8VUH - chains H and L of the 8 polymer chains in the assembly; structure by electron microscopy, 4.42 A resolution (low resolution: residue-level contacts below are approximate; hydrogen-bond / salt-bridge calls are withheld).

Chain H:
Name: 003-102 Heavy
From: Homo sapiens
Chain sequence (117 residues; each row starts with the number of its first residue):
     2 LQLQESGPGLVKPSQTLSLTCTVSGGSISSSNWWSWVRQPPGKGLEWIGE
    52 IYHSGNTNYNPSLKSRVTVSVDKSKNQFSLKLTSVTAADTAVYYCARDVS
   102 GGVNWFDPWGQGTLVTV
Cystine bridges: Cys22-Cys96

Chain L:
Name: 003-102 Light
From: Homo sapiens
Chain sequence (109 residues; numbered 1 to 109; the number before each row is that of its first residue):
     1 NFMLTQPHSVSESPGKTVTISCTRSSGSIASNYVQWYQQRPGSAPTTVIY
    51 EDNQRPSGVPDRFSGSIDSSSNSASLTISGLKTEDEADYYCQSYDSSTVV
   101 FGGGTKLTV
Cystine bridges: Cys22-Cys91

Interface between chain H and chain L:
Residue-residue contacts (27; chain H residue first):
  Val38(H) with Phe101(L)
  Gln40(H) with Tyr90(L)
  Lys44(H) with Tyr90(L)
  Gly45(H) with Tyr90(L); Gly103(L)
  Leu46(H) with Tyr90(L); Phe101(L)
  Trp48(H) with Ser97(L); Thr98(L); Val99(L); Phe101(L)
  Asn61(H) with Thr98(L)
  Pro62(H) with Ser97(L); Thr98(L)
  Tyr95(H) with Ser43(L); Ala44(L); Pro45(L)
  Val104(H) with Glu51(L); Tyr94(L)
  Trp106(H) with Gln35(L); Tyr37(L); Thr47(L)
  Phe107(H) with Tyr37(L); Phe101(L)
  Trp110(H) with Tyr37(L); Pro45(L)
  Gly111(H) with Ala44(L)
Interface residues without a listed pair, chain H (18 interface residues in all): Tyr60, Asn105, Pro109, Gln112
Interface residues without a listed pair, chain L (17 interface residues in all): Thr46, Gln92, Gly102

Summary:
The interface between chain H and chain L involves 18 residues on one side and 17 on the other.
Here chain H is 003-102 Heavy and chain L is 003-102 Light, both from Homo sapiens. Entry 8VUH (Human GluN1-2A
IgG 003-102 splayed conformation) was determined by electron microscopy together with 8VUJ, 8VUL, 8VUN, 8VUQ,
8VUR, 8VUT, 8VUY and 8VVH from the same study.
